Entry 7NDS (X-ray diffraction, 2.40 A resolution); this record covers chain A.

# Chain A
Name: Tripartite tricarboxylate transporter substrate binding protein
Source organism: Comamonas sp
UniProtKB: A0A5N7XFM8 (A0A5N7XFM8_COMSP); numbering as in UniProt (aligned over 27-322)
Amino-acid sequence (314 residues; numbered 9 to 322; the number before each row is that of its first residue):
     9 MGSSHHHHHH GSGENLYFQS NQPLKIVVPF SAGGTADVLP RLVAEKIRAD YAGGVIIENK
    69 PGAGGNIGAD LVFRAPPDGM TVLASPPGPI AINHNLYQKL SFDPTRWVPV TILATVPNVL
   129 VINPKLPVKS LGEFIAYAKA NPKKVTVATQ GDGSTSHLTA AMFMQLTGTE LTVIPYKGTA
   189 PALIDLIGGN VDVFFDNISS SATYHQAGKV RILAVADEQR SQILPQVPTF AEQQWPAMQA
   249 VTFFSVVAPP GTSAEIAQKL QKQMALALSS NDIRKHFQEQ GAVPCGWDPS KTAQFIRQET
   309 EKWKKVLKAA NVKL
Disordered / not traced: 9-27, 322
Construct notes: initiating methionine (9); expression tag (10-26)
Small-molecule neighbours: terephthalic acid (UB7): F38, S39, G42, T43, A44, D45, P94, P95, Q158, S162, T163, G186, T187, N205, T250, F252
What the authors report for this chain:
  - binding site for terephthalic acid: F38, S39, G42, A44, Q158, T163, T187, N205, T250
  - specificity-determining residues: P94, Q158
  - contacts within the chain: S39-K185 (hydrogen bond), T43-N205 (hydrogen bond), T43-T187 (water-mediated contact), Q158-S162, Q158-S164, F38-G186, Q158-F202
  - conformationally variable residues (domain motion): T123 to P125, V249 to T250
  - mutagenesis - P94T/Q158S, T163A, T163A/T250A: abolished binding to terephthalic acid
  - mutagenesis - T250A: unchanged binding to terephthalic acid
  - mutagenesis - Q158S: decreased binding to terephthalic acid
  - mutagenesis - P94T/Q158S (>3 degC), Q158S (>3 degC): increased stability
  - mutagenesis - V124P (<10 degC): decreased stability
  - mutagenesis - V124P: increased binding to terephthalic acid

# Overview
Bound to chain A: terephthalic acid. The paper reports a binding site for terephthalic acid at F38, S39 and
G42 among others; P94T/Q158S, T163A and T163A/T250A abolish binding to terephthalic acid; 6 substitutions were
tested in all.
Chain A is Tripartite tricarboxylate transporter substrate binding protein (Comamonas sp); the structure,
Crystal structure of TphC in a closed conformation, was determined by X-ray diffraction, deposited together
with 7NDR.
